7K0V - chains A and B of the 4 polymer chains in the assembly; structure by X-ray diffraction, 1.93 A resolution.

[Chain A (and B)]
Name: Non-specific serine/threonine protein kinase
Organism: Homo sapiens
Notes: EC 2.7.11.1; chain B of this document is another copy of the same molecule, construct and numbering; everything in this record applies to it too
UniProt: H7C560 (H7C560_HUMAN); residue numbers follow UniProt; this construct covers 444-723
Chain sequence (288 residues; each row starts with the number of its first residue):
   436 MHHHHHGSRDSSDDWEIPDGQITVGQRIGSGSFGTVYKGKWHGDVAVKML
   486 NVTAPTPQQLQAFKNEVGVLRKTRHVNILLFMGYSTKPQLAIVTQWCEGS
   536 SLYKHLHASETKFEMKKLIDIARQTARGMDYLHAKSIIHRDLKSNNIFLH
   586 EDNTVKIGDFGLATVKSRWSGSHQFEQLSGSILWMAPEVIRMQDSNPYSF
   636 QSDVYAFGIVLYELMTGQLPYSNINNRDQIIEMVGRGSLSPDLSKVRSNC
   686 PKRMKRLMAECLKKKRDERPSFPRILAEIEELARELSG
Not modelled in the structure: 436-448, 600-608, 628-630, 723 (chain B: 436-448, 600-602, 608-611, 628-630, 723)
Sequence notes: initiating methionine (436); expression tag (437-443); conflict Lys539 (His in H7C560), Ala543 (Ile in H7C560), Ser544 (Ile in H7C560), Lys551 (Ile in H7C560), Arg562 (Gln in H7C560), Asn588 (Leu in H7C560), Ser630 (Lys in H7C560), Glu667 (Phe in H7C560), Ser673 (Tyr in H7C560), Arg688 (Ala in H7C560), Ser706 (Leu in H7C560), Arg709 (Gln in H7C560), Glu713 (Ser in H7C560), Glu716 (Leu in H7C560), Glu720 (Ser in H7C560), Ser722 (Pro in H7C560), Gly723 (Lys in H7C560)
Ligand contacts: VQP (N-(3,3-dimethylbutyl)-N'-{2-fluoro-5-[(5-fluoro-3-methyl-4-oxo-3,4-dihydroquinazolin-6-yl)amino]-4-methylphenyl}urea): Ile463, Val471, Ala481, Val482, Lys483, Glu501, Val504, Leu505, Thr508, Ile513, Leu514, Ile527, Thr529, Gln530, Trp531, Cys532, Leu567, Ile572, His574, Phe583, Ile592, Gly593, Asp594, Phe595, Leu597

[Chain A / chain B interface]
Pairs across the interface (32; chain A residue first):
  Ser465(A) with Thr491(B); Pro492(B); Gln493(B), hydrogen bond (backbone-side chain)
  Gly466(A) with Gln493(B)
  Thr470(A) with Thr491(B)
  Asn486(A) with Val487(B); Ala489(B), hydrogen bond (side chain-backbone); Pro490(B); Thr491(B); Gln494(B), hydrogen bond
  Val487(A) with Val487(B), hydrophobic
  Ala489(A) with Ser467(B); Phe468(B)
  Pro490(A) with Phe468(B)
  Thr491(A) with Ala598(B)
  Pro492(A) with Phe468(B)
  Gln493(A) with Thr599(B), hydrogen bond; Gln612(B); Ser614(B), hydrogen bond
  Gln496(A) with Ser614(B)
  Ala497(A) with Gln612(B)
  Asn500(A) with Gln612(B), hydrogen bond
  Ala598(A) with Gln493(B)
  Gln609(A) with Gln496(B), hydrogen bond (backbone-side chain)
  Phe610(A) with Gln496(B)
  Glu611(A) with Gln496(B); Asn500(B), hydrogen bond; Ser605(B); Gly606(B), hydrogen bond (side chain-backbone)
  Gln612(A) with Ser607(B)
  Leu613(A) with Gly606(B); Ser607(B)
Other interface residues (no listed pair), chain A (21 interface residues in all): Arg462, Asn631
Other interface residues (no listed pair), chain B (20 interface residues in all): Lys499, Met627

[In short]
The interface between chain A and chain B involves 21 residues on one side and 20 on the other, with 9
hydrogen bonds. Polar contacts include Ser465(A)-Gln493(B), Asn486(A)-Ala489(B) and Asn486(A)-Gln494(B).
Ligands of chain A: compound VQP.
Both chains are Non-specific serine/threonine protein kinase (Homo sapiens). Entry 7K0V (Crystal structure of
bRaf in complex with inhibitor GNE-0749) was determined by X-ray diffraction, deposited together with 6XLO.
